PDB entry 3PAR | X-ray diffraction, 2.30 A resolution | chain A

[Chain A]
Molecule: Pulmonary surfactant-associated protein A
From: Rattus norvegicus
UniProtKB: P08427 (SFTPA_RAT); residues 81-228 here correspond to UniProt positions 101-248 (UniProt number = residue number + 20)
Sequence (148 residues; each row starts with the number of its first residue):
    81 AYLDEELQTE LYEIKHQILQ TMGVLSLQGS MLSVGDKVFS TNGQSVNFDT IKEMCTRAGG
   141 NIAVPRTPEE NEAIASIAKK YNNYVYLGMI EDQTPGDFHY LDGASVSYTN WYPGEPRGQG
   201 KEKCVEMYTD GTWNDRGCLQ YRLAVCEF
Disordered / not traced: 81-84
Disulfides: C135-C226, C204-C218
Construct notes: engineered mutation S187 (Asn207 in P08427)
Bound ions: Ca2+: E195, R197, N214, D215
Curated features (UniProtKB/Swiss-Prot):
  - binding site (Ca(2+)): E195, R197, N214, D215
From the paper describing this entry:
  - Ca2+ coordination: E195, R197, N214, D215
  - contacts within the chain: E171-K203 (salt bridge)
  - conformationally variable residues (side-chain flip): E202
  - mutagenesis - E171A: decreased stability in response to trypsin digestion

[In short]
E195, R197, N214 and D215 form the Ca2+ site. UniProt lists 4 Ca2+-binding residues. From the paper: E171A
reduces stability in response to trypsin digestion; Ca2+ coordination by E195, R197 and N214 among others.
Chain A is Pulmonary surfactant-associated protein A (Rattus norvegicus); the structure, Surfactant Protein-A
neck and carbohydrate recognition domain (NCRD) in the absence of ligand, was determined by X-ray diffraction
(same publication as 3PAK, 3PAQ and 3PBF).
